Entry 9F4I (X-ray diffraction, 2.20 A resolution); this record covers chains A and B.

# Chain A (and B)
Name: Phytochrome A-2
Organism: Glycine max
Notes: chain B of this document is another copy of the same molecule, construct and numbering; everything in this record applies to it too
UniProtKB: B4YB07 (PHYA2_SOYBN); residue numbers follow UniProt; this construct covers 51-402
Amino-acid sequence (359 residues; row label = number of the first residue in the row):
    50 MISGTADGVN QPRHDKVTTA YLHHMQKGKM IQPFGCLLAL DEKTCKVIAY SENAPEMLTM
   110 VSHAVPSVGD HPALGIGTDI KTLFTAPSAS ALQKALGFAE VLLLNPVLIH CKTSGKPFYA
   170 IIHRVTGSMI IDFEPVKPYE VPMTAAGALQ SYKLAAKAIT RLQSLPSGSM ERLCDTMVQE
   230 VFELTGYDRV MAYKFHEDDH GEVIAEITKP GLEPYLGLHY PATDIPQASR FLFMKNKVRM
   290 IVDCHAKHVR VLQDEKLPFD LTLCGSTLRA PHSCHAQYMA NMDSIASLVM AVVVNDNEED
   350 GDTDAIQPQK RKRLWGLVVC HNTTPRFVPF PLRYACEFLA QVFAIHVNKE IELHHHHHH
Unresolved in the structure: 50-77, 111-119, 148-150, 346-359, 401-408 (chain B: 50-77, 111-120, 345-359, 402-408)
Glycans and other covalent adducts: phycocyanobilin (CYC) linked to Cys323
Sequence notes: initiating methionine (50); expression tag (403-408)
Ligand contacts: phycocyanobilin (CYC): Tyr242, Tyr269, Thr272, Asp273, Ile274, Pro275, Ser278, Phe282, Arg288, Arg318, Pro320, His321, His324, Tyr327, Met331, Val338, Val368, His370
Swiss-Prot annotation at these positions:
  - binding site (phytochromobilin): Cys323
What the authors report for this chain:
  - conformationally variable residues (helix shift, side-chain flip): Lys78 to Val110, Tyr242, Tyr264, Tyr269, Gln276 to Lys286, His321 to Asp332, His370
  - binding site for phycocyanobilin: Tyr242, Arg288, Arg318, Cys323, His370

# Chain A / chain B interface
Contacting residue pairs (49; chain A residue first):
  Pro136(A) - Pro191(B)
  Ala140(A) - Pro191(B)  hydrophobic
  Leu153(A) - Ala195(B)
  Leu153(A) - Gln199(B)
  Asn154(A) - Ala195(B)
  Asn154(A) - Leu198(B)
  Pro155(A) - Ala195(B)
  Val156(A) - Pro191(B)
  Leu157(A) - Pro191(B)  hydrogen bond (backbone-backbone)
  Tyr168(A) - Ala194(B)
  Tyr188(A) - Ala135(B)
  Tyr188(A) - Pro136(B)  hydrophobic
  Tyr188(A) - Ser139(B)
  Pro191(A) - Pro136(B)
  Pro191(A) - Ser137(B)
  Pro191(A) - Ala140(B)  hydrophobic
  Pro191(A) - Pro155(B)
  Pro191(A) - Val156(B)
  Pro191(A) - Leu157(B)  hydrogen bond (backbone-backbone)
  Met192(A) - Ala140(B)  hydrophobic
  Met192(A) - Leu153(B)
  Met192(A) - Val156(B)  hydrophobic
  Thr193(A) - Thr193(B)
  Ala194(A) - Thr193(B)
  Ala195(A) - Leu153(B)
  Ala195(A) - Asn154(B)
  Ala195(A) - Pro155(B)
  Ala197(A) - Ala194(B)
  Ala197(A) - Ala197(B)  hydrophobic
  Leu198(A) - Asn154(B)
  Leu198(A) - Pro155(B)
  Leu198(A) - Ala197(B)  hydrophobic
  Leu198(A) - Tyr383(B)  hydrophobic
  Gln199(A) - Leu153(B)
  Tyr201(A) - Leu198(B)
  Tyr201(A) - Tyr201(B)  hydrophobic
  Tyr201(A) - Lys202(B)
  Tyr201(A) - Ala205(B)  hydrophobic
  Lys202(A) - Tyr201(B)
  Lys202(A) - Tyr383(B)  hydrogen bond
  Ala205(A) - Tyr201(B)  hydrophobic
  Ala205(A) - Phe387(B)  hydrophobic
  Thr209(A) - Gln212(B)
  Gln212(A) - Thr209(B)
  Gln212(A) - Gln212(B)  hydrogen bond
  Pro380(A) - Leu198(B)
  Tyr383(A) - Leu198(B)  hydrophobic
  Tyr383(A) - Lys202(B)  hydrogen bond
  Phe387(A) - Lys206(B)
Interface residues without a listed pair, chain A (30 interface residues in all): Pro187, Val190, Lys206, Ile208, Val391
Interface residues without a listed pair, chain B (30 interface residues in all): Tyr168, Met192, Ile208, Phe379, Pro380

# In short
Chain A and chain B each contribute 30 residues to their interface, with 5 hydrogen bonds. Polar contacts
include Lys202(A)-Tyr383(B), Gln212(A)-Gln212(B) and Leu157(A)-Pro191(B). Phycocyanobilin is covalently linked
to Cys323(A). The paper reports a binding site for phycocyanobilin at Tyr242(A), Arg288(A) and Arg318(A) among
others; conformational variability at Lys78(A), Tyr242(A) and Tyr264(A) among others.
Both chains are Phytochrome A-2 (Glycine max). Entry 9F4I (Room temperature structure of Glycine max phyA in
Pfr) was determined by X-ray diffraction, deposited together with 9QZT, 8R44, 8R45 and 9ER4.
